Entry 4GL2 (X-ray diffraction, 3.56 A resolution); this record covers chains A and C of the 3 polymer chains in the assembly.

Chain A:
Molecule: Interferon-induced helicase C domain-containing protein 1
From: Homo sapiens
Notes: EC 3.6.4.13
Reference sequence: Q9BYX4 (IFIH1_HUMAN); residue numbers follow UniProt; this construct covers 306-638, 657-1017
Chain sequence (699 residues; numbered 301 to 1017; 18 numbers in that range are skipped by the numbering (no residue carries them; nothing is unmodelled there); the number before each row is that of its first residue):
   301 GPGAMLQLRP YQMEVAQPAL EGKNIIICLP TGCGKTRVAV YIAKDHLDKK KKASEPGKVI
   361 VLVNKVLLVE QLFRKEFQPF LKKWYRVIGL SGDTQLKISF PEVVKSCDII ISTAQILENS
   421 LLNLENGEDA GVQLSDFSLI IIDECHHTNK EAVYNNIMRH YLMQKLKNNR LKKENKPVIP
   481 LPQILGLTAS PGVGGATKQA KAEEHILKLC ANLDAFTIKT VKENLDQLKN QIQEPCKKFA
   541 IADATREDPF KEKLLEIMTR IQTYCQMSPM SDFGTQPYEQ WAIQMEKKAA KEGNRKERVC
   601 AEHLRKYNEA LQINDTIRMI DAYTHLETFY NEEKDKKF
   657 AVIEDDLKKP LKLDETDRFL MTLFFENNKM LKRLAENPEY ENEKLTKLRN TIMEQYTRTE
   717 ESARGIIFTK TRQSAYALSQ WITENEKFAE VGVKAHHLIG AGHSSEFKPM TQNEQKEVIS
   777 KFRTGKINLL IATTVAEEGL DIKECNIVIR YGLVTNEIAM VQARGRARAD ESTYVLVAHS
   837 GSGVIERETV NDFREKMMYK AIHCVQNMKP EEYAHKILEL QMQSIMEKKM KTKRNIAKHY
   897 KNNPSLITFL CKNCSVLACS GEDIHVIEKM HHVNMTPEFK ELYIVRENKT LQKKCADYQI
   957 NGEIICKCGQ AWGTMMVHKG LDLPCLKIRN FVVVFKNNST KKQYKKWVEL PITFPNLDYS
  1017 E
Disordered / not traced: 301-305, 392-395, 423-430, 474-477, 544-548, 657-668, 695-698, 746-750, 781-783, 890-899, 943-957, 976-978, 1014-1017
Differences from the reference sequence: expression tag (301-305)
Swiss-Prot annotation at these positions:
  - binding site (Zn(2+)): Cys907, Cys910, Cys962, Cys964
  - modified residue: Ser828 (Phosphoserine)
  - natural variant: Arg337 (R337G: In AGS7), Lys365 (K365E: In IMD95), Leu372 (L372F: In AGS7), Asp393 (D393V: In AGS7), Ala452 (A452T: In AGS7), Gly495 (G495R: In AGS7), Arg720 (R720Q: In AGS7), Arg779 (R779C: In AGS7; R779H: In AGS7), Arg822 (R822Q: In SGMRT1), Arg843 (H843R: this construct carries the variant)
  - mutagenesis: Lys335 (K335A: Loss of dsRNA-induced ATPase activity. No effect on RNA binding. Changed MDA-5 signaling pathway), Asp443 to His446 (Loss of dsRNA-induced ATPase activity. No effect on RNA binding. Changed MDA-5 signaling pathway), Glu444 (E444A: No acceleration of DNA degradation, no binding to ATP, and no helicase activity), Thr488 to Ser490 (Loss of dsRNA-induced ATPase activity. No effect on RNA binding. Changed MDA-5 signaling pathway), Thr789 to Glu793 (Loss of dsRNA-induced ATPase activity. Loss of MDA-5 signaling pathway), Gln818 to Arg822 (Loss of dsRNA-induced ATPase activity. No effect on MDA-5 signaling pathway), Ser828 (S828A: Promotes multimerization after polyI:C stimulation; greatly enhances signaling; S828D: Inhibits multimerization after polyI:C stimulation), Thr829 (T829A: Moderately increases signaling), Ile841 to Glu842 (Loss of oligomerization), Asp848 to Phe849 (Loss of oligomerization)
Ion coordination: Zn2+: Cys907, Cys910, Cys962, Cys964
Residues lining bound ligands: AMP-PNP (ANP; phosphoaminophosphonic acid-adenylate ester): Gln307, Leu308, Arg309, Gln312, Leu329, Pro330, Thr331, Gly332, Cys333, Gly334, Lys335, Thr336, Arg337, Glu376
Reported in the primary citation:
  - binding site for AMP-PNP: Gln307, Arg309, Gln312, Gly332 to Lys335, Arg337
  - conformationally variable residues (order/disorder transition): Lys945 to Gly958
  - mutagenesis - E552K/E556K: unchanged signaling
  - mutagenesis - I841R/E842R: decreased signaling
  - mutagenesis - I841R/E842R: decreased binding to 112 bp dsRNA
  - mutagenesis - I841R/E842R: unchanged binding to 15 bp dsRNA

Chain C:
Molecule: 12-nt RNA strand
Sequence (12 nucleotides; numbered 1 to 12; the number before each row is that of its first residue):
     1 AUCCGCGGCC CU

Chain A / chain C interface:
Residue-residue contacts (21):
  Glu451(A) with G7(C), phosphate contact; G8(C), phosphate contact
  Ala452(A) with G7(C), sugar contact; G8(C), sugar contact
  Gln580(A) with U12(C), hydrogen bond to the base
  Val810(A) with C10(C), sugar contact; C11(C), phosphate contact
  Thr811(A) with C9(C), sugar contact
  Asn812(A) with C9(C), hydrogen bond to the phosphate; C10(C), phosphate contact
  Arg843(A) with C11(C), phosphate contact
  Met926(A) with C4(C), sugar contact
  His927(A) with C3(C), hydrogen bond to the sugar
  Met972(A) with U2(C), base contact; C3(C), sugar contact
  Cys981(A) with C3(C), phosphate contact
  Lys983(A) with C3(C), salt bridge to the phosphate
  Trp1003(A) with C4(C), phosphate contact; G5(C), phosphate contact
  Val1004(A) with G5(C), hydrogen bond to the phosphate; C6(C), phosphate contact
Other interface residues (no listed pair), chain A (22 interface residues in all): Gln415, His447, Asn449, Gln576, Pro577, His928, Thr970, Lys1002

Overview:
22 residues of chain A and 11 residues of chain C are in contact, with 4 hydrogen bonds and 1 salt bridge.
Polar contacts include Gln580(A)-U12(C), His927(A)-C3(C) and Asn812(A)-C9(C). Chain A binds AMP-PNP. From the
paper: a binding site for AMP-PNP at Gln307(A), Arg309(A) and Gln312(A) among others; I841R/E842R of chain A
reduce signaling.
Chain A is Interferon-induced helicase C domain-containing protein 1 (Homo sapiens) and chain C is a 12-nt RNA
strand; the structure, Structural Basis for dsRNA duplex backbone recognition by MDA5, was determined by X-ray
diffraction.
